Entry 6K73 (X-ray diffraction, 2.77 A resolution); this record covers chains A and C.

# Chain A
Protein: Colonization factor antigen I chaperone CfaA
Organism: Escherichia coli
UniProt: A0A3Y5Z8F9 (A0A3Y5Z8F9_ECOLX); residues 0-219 here correspond to UniProt positions 19-238 (UniProt number = residue number + 19)
Sequence (221 residues; each row starts with the number of its first residue; numbering starts at 0):
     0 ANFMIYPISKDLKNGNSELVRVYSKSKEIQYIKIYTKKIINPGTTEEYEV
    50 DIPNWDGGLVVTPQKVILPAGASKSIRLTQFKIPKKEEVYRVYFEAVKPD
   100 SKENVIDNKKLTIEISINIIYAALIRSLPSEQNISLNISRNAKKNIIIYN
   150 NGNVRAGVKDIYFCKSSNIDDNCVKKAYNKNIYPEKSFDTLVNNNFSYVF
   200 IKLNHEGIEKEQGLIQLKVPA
Not modelled in the structure: 100-109, 205-211
Sequence notes: engineered mutation Ile112 (Thr131 in A0A3Y5Z8F9), Ile114 (Leu133 in A0A3Y5Z8F9), Ile116 (Val135 in A0A3Y5Z8F9); expression tag (220)
Small-molecule neighbours: Ni2+ (NI): Ser72, Lys73, Ser74
From the paper describing this entry:
  - mutagenesis - T112I/L114I/V116I: increased stability with CFA/I fimbrial subunit E (chain C)

# Chain C
Protein: CFA/I fimbrial subunit E
Organism: Escherichia coli
UniProt: P25734 (CFAE_ECOLX); residue numbers follow UniProt; this construct covers 24-360
Sequence (341 residues; numbered 20 to 360; the number before each row is that of its first residue):
    20 HHHHDKNPGSENMTNTIGPHDRGGSSPIYNILNSYLTAYNGSHHLYDRMS
    70 FLCLSSQNTLNGACPSSDAPGTATIDGETNITLQFTEKRSLIKRELQIKG
   120 YKQFLFKNANCPSKLALNSSHFQCNREQASGATLSLYIPAGELNKLPFGG
   170 VWNAVLKLNVKRRYDTTYGTYTINITVNLTDKGNIQIWLPQFKSNARVDL
   220 NLRPTGGGTYIGRNSVDMCFYDGYSTNSSSLEIRFQDDNSKSDGKFYLKK
   270 INDDSKELVYTLSLLLAGKNLTPTNGQALNINTASLETNWNRITAVTMPE
   320 ISVPVLCWPGRLQLDAKVKNPEAGQYMGNIKITFTPSSQTL
Not modelled in the structure: 211-215, 305-320
Sequence notes: expression tag (20-23)
Disulfides: Cys72-Cys83
Small-molecule neighbours: Ni2+ (NI): Gly90, Thr91, Ala92
From the paper describing this entry:
  - conformationally variable residues (loop rearrangement, order/disorder transition): Asp241 to Ser248, Ser304 to Ser321

# How chain A and chain C interact
Residue-residue contacts (77):
  Met3(A) with Gln205(C); Trp207(C), hydrophobic; Val322(C), hydrophobic
  Tyr5(A) with Arg41(C), hydrogen bond; Gly42(C); Asp200(C), hydrogen bond; Gly202(C); Asn203(C); Ser321(C)
  Ile7(A) with Gly202(C), hydrogen bond (backbone-backbone); Ile204(C), hydrophobic; Pro355(C)
  Tyr22(A) with Ser321(C), hydrogen bond (side chain-backbone)
  Lys24(A) with Trp207(C)
  Gly42(A) with Ser357(C); Gln358(C)
  Thr43(A) with Gln358(C), hydrogen bond (backbone-side chain)
  Glu46(A) with Ser357(C), hydrogen bond; Gln358(C)
  Glu48(A) with Arg253(C), salt bridge
  Arg90(A) with Thr354(C); Pro355(C), hydrogen bond (side chain-backbone); Ser356(C); Ser357(C)
  Tyr92(A) with Arg253(C), hydrogen bond; Thr352(C)
  Glu94(A) with Lys350(C), salt bridge
  Leu110(A) with Leu221(C), hydrophobic; Glu341(C); Ala342(C), hydrophobic; Gly343(C)
  Thr111(A) with Gly343(C); Gln344(C); Tyr345(C), hydrogen bond (backbone-backbone)
  Ile112(A) with Val217(C); Asp218(C); Tyr345(C)
  Glu113(A) with Arg216(C), salt bridge; Val217(C); Tyr345(C), hydrogen bond (backbone-backbone); Met346(C); Gly347(C), hydrogen bond (backbone-backbone)
  Ile114(A) with Arg216(C); Val217(C), hydrogen bond (backbone-backbone); Tyr279(C), hydrophobic; Leu333(C), hydrophobic; Gly347(C)
  Ser115(A) with Arg216(C); Gly347(C), hydrogen bond (backbone-backbone); Asn348(C); Ile349(C), hydrogen bond (backbone-backbone)
  Ile116(A) with Ile349(C), hydrophobic; Ile351(C), hydrophobic
  Asn117(A) with Ile349(C), hydrogen bond (backbone-backbone); Lys350(C); Ile351(C), hydrogen bond (backbone-backbone)
  Ile118(A) with Ile351(C); Phe353(C), hydrophobic
  Ile119(A) with Lys350(C); Ile351(C), hydrogen bond (backbone-backbone); Thr352(C); Phe353(C), hydrogen bond (backbone-backbone)
  Tyr120(A) with Gln205(C); Ile206(C), hydrogen bond (side chain-backbone); Phe353(C)
  Ala121(A) with Phe353(C), hydrogen bond (backbone-backbone); Thr354(C); Pro355(C)
  Leu123(A) with Ser356(C)
  Lys158(A) with Leu360(C)
  Asn178(A) with Leu360(C)
  Lys179(A) with Leu360(C)
  Asn180(A) with Ser357(C), hydrogen bond (side chain-backbone); Thr359(C), hydrogen bond (side chain-backbone); Leu360(C)
  Tyr182(A) with Ser357(C)
  Asn203(A) with Leu360(C), hydrogen bond (side chain-backbone)
Interface residues without a listed pair, chain A (39 interface residues in all): Ala0, Asn1, Phe2, Ile4, Pro6, Pro41, Lys97, Val157
Interface residues without a listed pair, chain C (44 interface residues in all): Leu208, Leu219, Glu251, Leu267, Leu331, Pro340
Interface features reported in the paper:
  - specific contacts: Glu46(A)-Ser357(C) (hydrogen bond), Glu48(A)-Arg253(C), Tyr92(A)-Arg253(C), Asn180(A)-Ser357(C) (hydrogen bond), Tyr182(A)-Ser357(C)
  - interface residues, chain A: Thr43(A), Tyr92(A), Tyr120(A), Asn203(A)
  - interface residues, chain C: Ile206(C), Trp207(C), Leu221(C), Ile349(C), Ile351(C), Phe353(C), Gln358(C), Thr359(C), Leu360(C)

# In short
39 residues of chain A and 44 residues of chain C are in contact, with 23 hydrogen bonds and 3 salt bridges.
Polar contacts include Glu48(A)-Arg253(C), Glu94(A)-Lys350(C) and Glu113(A)-Arg216(C). The authors report
hydrogen bonds between Glu46(A) and Ser357(C) and Asn180(A) and Ser357(C); contacts between Glu48(A) and
Arg253(C), Tyr92(A) and Arg253(C) and Tyr182(A) and Ser357(C). The paper reports that T112I/L114I/V116I of
chain A increase stability with CFA/I fimbrial subunit E (chain C); interface residues Thr43(A), Tyr92(A) and
Ile206(C) among others.
Chain A is Colonization factor antigen I chaperone CfaA and chain C is CFA/I fimbrial subunit E, both from
Escherichia coli; the structure, Chaperone-tip adhesin complex is vital for synergistic activation of CFA/I
fimbriae biogenesis, was determined by X-ray diffraction.
